PDB entry 5DDJ | X-ray diffraction, 3.50 A resolution | chains 2 and 4 of the 4 polymer chains in the assembly

== Chain 2 ==
Molecule: Foot and mouth disease virus, VP2
From: Foot-and-mouth disease virus - type O
Reference sequence: Q6PMW3 (Q6PMW3_9PICO); residues 1-218 here correspond to UniProt positions 287-504 (UniProt number = residue number + 286)
Amino-acid sequence (218 residues; each row starts with the number of its first residue):
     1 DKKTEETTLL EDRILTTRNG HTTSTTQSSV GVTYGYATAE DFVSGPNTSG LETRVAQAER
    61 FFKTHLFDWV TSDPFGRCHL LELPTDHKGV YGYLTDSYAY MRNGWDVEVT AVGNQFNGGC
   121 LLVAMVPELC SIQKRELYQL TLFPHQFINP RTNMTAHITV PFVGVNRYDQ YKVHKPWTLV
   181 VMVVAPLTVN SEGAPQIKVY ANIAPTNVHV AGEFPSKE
Disordered / not traced: 1-8
Sequence notes: engineered mutation Y93 (Ser379 in Q6PMW3)
From the paper describing this entry:
  - mutagenesis - V90N, S93Y (DeltaDeltaG = -11.8 kcal/mol), S97I, S97Q (Tm 54.0 degC), Y98F (Tm 53.5 degC): increased stability (from molecular simulation)
  - mutagenesis - Q57E, Q57L, R60G, R60L: decreased stability (from molecular simulation)

== Chain 4 ==
Molecule: Genome polyprotein
From: Foot-and-mouth disease virus - type O
Reference sequence: Q6PMW3 (Q6PMW3_9PICO); residues 1-85 here correspond to UniProt positions 202-286 (UniProt number = residue number + 201)
Amino-acid sequence (85 residues; each row starts with the number of its first residue):
     1 GAGQSSPATG SQNQSGNTGS IINNYYMQQY QNSMDTQLGD NATSGGSNEG STDTTSTHTT
    61 NTQNNDWFSK LASSAFSGLF GALLA
Disordered / not traced: 1-14, 40-64

== Chain 2 / chain 4 interface ==
Pairs across the interface - 9 pairs, chain 2 then chain 4:
  Y34(2) with W67(4); L71(4)
  G35(2) with W67(4)
  Y36(2) with W67(4)
  A37(2) with W67(4)
  T38(2) with W67(4)
  F42(2) with L38(4), hydrophobic
  L142(2) with F68(4)
  R167(2) with L38(4)
Other interface residues (no listed pair), chain 2 (9 interface residues in all): S44

== In short ==
9 residues of chain 2 face 4 of chain 4 across their interface. From the paper: V90N, S93Y and S97I of chain
2, among others, increase stability; Q57E, Q57L and R60G of chain 2, among others, reduce stability; 9
substitutions were tested in all.
Chain 2 is Foot and mouth disease virus, VP2 and chain 4 is Genome polyprotein, both from Foot-and-mouth
disease virus - type O; the structure, Crystal structure of recombinant foot-and-mouth-disease virus
O1M-S2093Y empty capsid, was determined by X-ray diffraction, deposited together with 5AC9, 5ACA and 5D8A.
